Entry 6V6M (X-ray diffraction, 1.39 A resolution); this record covers chain A.

== Chain A ==
Name: Transforming protein RhoA
Source organism: Homo sapiens
Notes: EC 3.6.5.2
UniProtKB: P61586 (RHOA_HUMAN); residues 1-181 here = UniProt positions 1-181
Sequence (183 residues; numbered -1 to 181; the number before each row is that of its first residue; numbers below 1 keep their minus sign (Gly-1 is residue -1)):
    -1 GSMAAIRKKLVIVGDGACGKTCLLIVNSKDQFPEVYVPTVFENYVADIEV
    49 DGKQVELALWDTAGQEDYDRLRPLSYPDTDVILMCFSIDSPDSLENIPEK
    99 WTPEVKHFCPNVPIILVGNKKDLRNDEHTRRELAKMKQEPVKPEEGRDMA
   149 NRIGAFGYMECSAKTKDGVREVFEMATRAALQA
Disordered / not traced: -1 to 2
Differences from the reference sequence: expression tag (-1 to 0); engineered mutation Asn25 (Phe in P61586)
UniProt features mapped onto this chain:
  - region: Ala61 to Asp78 (Switch II region)
  - motif: Tyr34 to Tyr42 (Effector region)
  - binding site (GTP): Gly12 to Thr19, Phe30 to Thr37, Asp59 to Gln63, Asn117 to Asp120, Ser160 to Lys162
  - modified residue: Tyr34 (Microbial infection: O-AMP-tyrosine), Thr37 (Microbial infection: O-AMP-threonine), Asn41 (Microbial infection: ADP-ribosylasparagine), Gln63 (5-glutamyl serotonin)
  - glycosylation: Tyr34 (Microbial infection: O-linked (GlcNAc) tyrosine), Thr37 (Microbial infection: O-alpha-linked (GlcNAc) threonine)
  - cross-link: Lys135 (Glycyl lysine isopeptide (Lys-Gly) (interchain with G-Cter in ubiquitin))
  - natural variant: Glu47 (E47K: In EDFAOB), Pro71 (P71S: In EDFAOB)
  - mutagenesis: Gly14 (G14V: Increased Rho protein signal transduction. Constitutively active), Thr19 (T19N: Decreased Rho protein signal transduction. Decreased substrate adhesion-dependent cell spreading. Decreased stress fibers assembly. Decreased cytoplasmic microtubule organization), Tyr34 (Y34A: Abolishes interaction with DGKQ; Y34F: Abolishes AMPylation by Haemophilus IbpA), Thr37 (T37A: Abolished monoglucosylation by C.difficile toxin TcdA. Abolished O-GlcNAcylation by C.novyi toxin TcdA), Gln63 (Q63L: Causes constitutive activation), Lys135 (K135R: Reduced FBXL19-mediated ubiquitination and subsequent degradation)
Bound ions: Mg2+: Thr19, Pro36 (together with GMP-PNP)
Residues lining bound ligands:
  - 1,4-diethylene dioxide (DIO), molecule 1: Thr19, Cys20, Ile23, Val33, Tyr34, Val35
  - 1,4-diethylene dioxide (DIO), molecule 2: Cys20, Ala161, Lys162
  - GMP-PNP (GNP; phosphoaminophosphonic acid-guanylate ester): Asp13, Gly14, Ala15, Cys16, Gly17, Lys18, Thr19, Cys20, Tyr34, Pro36, Thr60, Ala61, Gly62, Gln63, Lys118, Asp120, Leu121, Ser160, Ala161, Lys162

== Overview ==
Bound to chain A: GMP-PNP and 1,4-diethylene dioxide. Thr19 and Pro36 form the Mg2+ site. Curated annotation
(UniProt) lists 28 GTP-binding residues and 6 mutagenesis sites.
Chain A is Transforming protein RhoA (Homo sapiens); the structure, Crystal structure of an inactive state of
GMPPNP-bound RhoA, was determined by X-ray diffraction together with 6V6U and 6V6V from the same study.
